8UT4 - chains F and I of the 8 polymer chains in the assembly; structure by electron microscopy, 3.30 A resolution.

# Chain F
Name: Hemagglutinin HA2 chain
Organism: Influenza A virus
UniProtKB: A0A6G7M316 (A0A6G7M316_9INFA); residues -3 to 177 here correspond to UniProt positions 341-521 (UniProt number = residue number + 344)
Amino-acid sequence (250 residues; row label = number of the first residue in the row; numbers below 1 keep their minus sign (Ile-3 is residue -3)):
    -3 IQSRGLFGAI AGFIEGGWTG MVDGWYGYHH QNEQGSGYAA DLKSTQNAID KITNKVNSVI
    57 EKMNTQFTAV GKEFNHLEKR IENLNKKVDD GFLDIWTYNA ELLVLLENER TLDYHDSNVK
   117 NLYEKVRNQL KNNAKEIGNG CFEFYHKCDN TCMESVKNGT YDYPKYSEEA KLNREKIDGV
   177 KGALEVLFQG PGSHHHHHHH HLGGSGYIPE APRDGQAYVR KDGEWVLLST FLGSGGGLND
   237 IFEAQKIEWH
Not modelled in the structure: -3 to 9, 174-246
Differences from the reference sequence: expression tag (178-246)
Disulfides: Cys144-Cys148
Covalent attachments: N-acetylglucosamine (NAG) linked to Asn154

# Chain I
Name: 09-1B12 HC Fv
Organism: Homo sapiens
Amino-acid sequence (127 residues; row label = number of the first residue in the row):
     1 QVQLVQSAPE VKRPGASVRL SCKASGYTFN TYGIIWVRQA PGQGLEWMGW ISAYTGNTNY
    61 AQKVQGRVTM TTDITTSTAY LELRGLRSDD TAVYYCARGL LQGAVILDSY HYALDFWGQG
   121 TTVTVSS
Not modelled in the structure: 1
Disulfides: Cys22-Cys96

# How chain F and chain I interact
Pairs across the interface (18; chain F residue first):
  Asp19(F) with Asn30(I)
  Gly20(F) with Tyr54(I)
  Leu38(F) with Tyr54(I); Thr55(I)
  Lys39(F) with Thr55(I)
  Thr41(F) with Tyr54(I)
  Gln42(F) with Tyr54(I); Thr55(I); Gln102(I), hydrogen bond; Gly103(I), hydrogen bond (side chain-backbone)
  Ile45(F) with Gly103(I); Ala104(I)
  Thr49(F) with Val105(I); Ile106(I); Tyr112(I)
  Val52(F) with Leu107(I), hydrophobic
  Asn53(F) with Ile106(I); Tyr112(I)
Interface residues without a listed pair, chain F (13 interface residues in all): Trp21, Ile48, Ile56

# Overview
Chain F and chain I form an interface of 13 and 10 residues respectively; the contacts include 2 hydrogen
bonds. Polar contacts include Gln42(F)-Gln102(I) and Gln42(F)-Gly103(I). N-acetylglucosamine is covalently
linked to Asn154(F).
Chain F is Hemagglutinin HA2 chain (Influenza A virus) and chain I is 09-1B12 HC Fv (Homo sapiens); the
structure, CryoEM structure of A/Michigan/45/2015 H1 in complex with flu HA central stem VH1-18 antibody
09-1B12, was determined by electron microscopy, deposited together with 8UT6, 8UT7, 8UT8, 8UT9 and 8UWA.
